Entry 4G5J (X-ray diffraction, 2.80 A resolution); this record covers chain A.

# Chain A
Protein: Epidermal growth factor receptor
From: Homo sapiens
Notes: EC 2.7.10.1; fragment: Kinase dimain
Reference sequence: P00533 (EGFR_HUMAN); residues 693-1022 here correspond to UniProt positions 696-1025 (UniProt number = residue number + 3)
Amino-acid sequence (330 residues; row label = number of the first residue in the row):
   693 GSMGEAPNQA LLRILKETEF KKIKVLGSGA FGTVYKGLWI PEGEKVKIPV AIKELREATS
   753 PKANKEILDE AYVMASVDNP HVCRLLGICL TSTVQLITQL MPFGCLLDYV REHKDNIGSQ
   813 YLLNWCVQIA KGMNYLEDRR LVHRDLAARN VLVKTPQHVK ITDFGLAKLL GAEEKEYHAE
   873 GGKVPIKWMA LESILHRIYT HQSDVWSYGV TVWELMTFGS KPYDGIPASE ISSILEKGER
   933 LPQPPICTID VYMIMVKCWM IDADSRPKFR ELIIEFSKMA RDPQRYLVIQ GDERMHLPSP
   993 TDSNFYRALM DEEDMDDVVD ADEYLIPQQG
Disordered / not traced: 693-695, 721-724, 747-756, 1017-1022
Covalently attached groups: Afatinib, bound form (0WN) linked to Cys797
Small-molecule neighbours:
  - Afatinib (0WM; (2E)-N-{4-[(3-chloro-4-fluorophenyl)amino]-7-[(3S)-tetrahydrofuran-3-yloxy]quinazolin-6-yl}-4-(dimethylamino)but-2-enamide), molecule 1: Phe795, Tyr801, His805, Asn808, Ile809, Tyr813, Pro848, His988
  - Afatinib (0WM), molecule 2: Asp807, Asn808, Glu985, Arg986, Met987, His988, Leu989
  - Afatinib, bound form (0WN; N-{4-[(3-chloro-4-fluorophenyl)amino]-7-[(3S)-tetrahydrofuran-3-yloxy]quinazolin-6-yl}-4-(dimethylamino)butanamide): Leu718, Val726, Lys728, Ala743, Lys745, Glu762, Met766, Leu788, Thr790, Gln791, Leu792, Met793, Pro794, Phe795, Gly796, Asp800, Arg841, Leu844, Thr854, Asp855
UniProt features mapped onto this chain:
  - cross-link (Glycyl lysine isopeptide (Lys-Gly)): Lys713 (interchain with G-Cter in ubiquitin), Lys754 (interchain with G-Cter in ubiquitin)
Reported in the primary citation:
  - binding site for Afatinib, bound form: Met793, Cys797

# Overview
Bound to chain A: Afatinib. Covalently linked Afatinib, bound form: at Cys797. From the paper: a binding site
for Afatinib, bound form at Met793 and Cys797.
Chain A is Epidermal growth factor receptor (Homo sapiens); the structure, Crystal structure of EGFR kinase in
complex with BIBW2992, was determined by X-ray diffraction together with 4G5P from the same study.
